4FZP - chains A and B; structure by X-ray diffraction, 1.29 A resolution.

[Chain A (and B)]
Molecule: uranyl binding protein
Source organism: Methanothermobacter thermautotrophicus
Notes: chain B of this document is another copy of the same molecule, construct and numbering; everything in this record applies to it too
UniProt: O27725 (O27725_METTH); residues 2-77 here = UniProt positions 2-77
Sequence (82 residues; each row starts with the number of its first residue; numbers below 1 keep their minus sign (Ser-2 is residue -2)):
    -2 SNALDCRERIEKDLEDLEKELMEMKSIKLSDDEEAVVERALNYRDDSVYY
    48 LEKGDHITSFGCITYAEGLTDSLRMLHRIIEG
Not modelled in the structure: -2 (chain B: -2 to -1)
Construct notes: expression tag (-2 to 1, 78-79); conflict Asp13 (Leu in O27725), Glu17 (Asn in O27725), Glu64 (His in O27725), Thr67 (Leu in O27725)
Ion coordination: uranyl (VI) ion near Glu8 (its only coordinating residue here)

[Interface between chain A and chain B]
Pairs across the interface (47):
  Asn-1(A) with Ile54(B); Thr55(B), hydrogen bond
  Leu1(A) with Thr55(B)
  Asp2(A) with Ile54(B)
  Asp29(A) with Leu73(B); Arg75(B), salt bridge; Glu78(B)
  Glu30(A) with Leu73(B)
  Ala32(A) with Met72(B)
  Val33(A) with Ser69(B); Met72(B), hydrophobic
  Arg36(A) with Asp68(B); Met72(B), hydrogen bond
  Ile54(A) with Asp2(B); Phe57(B)
  Thr55(A) with Leu1(B)
  Phe57(A) with Ile54(B); Gly58(B)
  Gly58(A) with Phe57(B); Thr61(B)
  Thr61(A) with Gly58(B); Thr61(B), hydrogen bond; Tyr62(B)
  Tyr62(A) with Thr61(B); Glu64(B); Gly65(B); Asp68(B), hydrogen bond
  Glu64(A) with Tyr62(B)
  Gly65(A) with Tyr62(B); Gly65(B); Leu66(B)
  Leu66(A) with Gly65(B); Ser69(B)
  Asp68(A) with Tyr62(B), hydrogen bond
  Ser69(A) with Val33(B); Leu66(B); Ser69(B), hydrogen bond; Leu70(B)
  Leu70(A) with Ser69(B)
  Met72(A) with Asp29(B); Ala32(B); Val33(B); Arg36(B)
  Leu73(A) with Asp29(B); Glu30(B); Val33(B), hydrophobic; Leu73(B), hydrophobic
Interface residues without a listed pair, chain A (23 interface residues in all): Arg75

[Summary]
The chain A/chain B interface involves 23 residues from each chain, with 6 hydrogen bonds and 1 salt bridge.
Among the polar pairs are Asp29(A)-Arg75(B), Asn-1(A)-Thr55(B) and Arg36(A)-Met72(B).
Both chains are uranyl binding protein (Methanothermobacter thermautotrophicus). Entry 4FZP (Crystal Structure
of the uranyl binding protein complexed with uranyl) was determined by X-ray diffraction, deposited together
with 4FZO.
